PDB entry 8V0J | X-ray diffraction, 2.58 A resolution | chains C and F of the 6 polymer chains in the assembly

[Chain C]
Molecule: Lipoyl synthase, mitochondrial
Source organism: Homo sapiens
UniProtKB: O43766 (LIAS_HUMAN); numbering as in UniProt (aligned over 1-368)
Chain sequence (368 residues; numbered 1 to 368; the number before each row is that of its first residue):
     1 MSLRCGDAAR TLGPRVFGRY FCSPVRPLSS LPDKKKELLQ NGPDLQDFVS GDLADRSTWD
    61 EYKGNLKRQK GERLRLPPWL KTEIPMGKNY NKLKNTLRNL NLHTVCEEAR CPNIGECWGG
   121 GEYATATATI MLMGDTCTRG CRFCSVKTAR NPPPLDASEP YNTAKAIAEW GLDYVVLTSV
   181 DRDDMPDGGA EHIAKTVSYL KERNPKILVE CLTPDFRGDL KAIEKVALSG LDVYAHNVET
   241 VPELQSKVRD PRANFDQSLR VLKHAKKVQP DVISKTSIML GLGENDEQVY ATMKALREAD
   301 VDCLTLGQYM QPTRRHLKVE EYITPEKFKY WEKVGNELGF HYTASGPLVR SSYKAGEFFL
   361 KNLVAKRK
Unresolved in the structure: 1-73, 366-368
Swiss-Prot annotation at these positions:
  - binding site ([4Fe-4S] cluster): Cys106, Cys111, Cys117, Cys137, Cys141, Cys144, Ser352
  - natural variant: Arg249 (R249H: In HGCLAS)
Metal / ion sites: 3Fe-4S cluster Fe: Cys106, Cys111, Cys117 (together with 6-thiooctanoic acid); 4Fe-4S cluster Fe: Cys137, Cys141, Cys144 (together with S-adenosylmethionine)
Small-molecule neighbours:
  - 3Fe-4S cluster (F3S): Cys106, Cys111, Asn113, Ile114, Cys117, Thr129, Arg350, Ser352, Tyr353
  - S-adenosylmethionine (SAM): Val105, Ala109, Phe143, Cys144, Thr178, Ser179, Val180, Asp181, Leu212, Thr213, Pro214, His236, Asn237, Glu239, Met279, Tyr309, Met310, Pro312, Arg350
  - 4Fe-4S cluster (SF4): Cys137, Arg139, Gly140, Cys141, Phe143, Cys144, Val146, Val180, Asp181
  - 6-thiooctanoic acid (YVI): Val105, Cys106, Ala109, Arg110, Cys111, Pro112, Thr129, Met310, Arg350, Ser351, Ser352

[Chain F]
Molecule: Glycine cleavage system H protein, mitochondrial
Source organism: Homo sapiens
UniProtKB: P23434 (GCSH_HUMAN); residues 1-173 here = UniProt positions 1-173
Chain sequence (173 residues; numbered 1 to 173; the number before each row is that of its first residue):
     1 MALRVVRSVR ALLCTLRAVP SPAAPCPPRP WQLGVGAVRT LRTGPALLSV RKFTEKHEWV
    61 TTENGIGTVG ISNFAQEALG DVVYCSLPEV GTKLNKQDEF GALESVKAAS ELYSPLSGEV
   121 TEINEALAEN PGLVNKSCYE DGWLIKMTLS NPSELDELMS EEAYEKYIKS IEE
Unresolved in the structure: 1-69, 84-104, 108-173
Swiss-Prot annotation at these positions:
  - modified residue: Lys107 (N6-lipoyllysine)
  - natural variant: His57 (H57R: In MMDS7; uncertain significance), Gln76 to Glu173 (deletion: In MMDS7), Pro115 (P115L: In MMDS7; uncertain significance), Thr148 (T148P: In MMDS7; uncertain significance)
Covalently attached groups: 6-thiooctanoic acid (YVI) linked to Lys107

[Interface between chain C and chain F]
Contacting residue pairs - 15 pairs, chain C then chain F:
  Leu74(C) - Val83(F)  hydrophobic
  Leu76(C) - Ser105(F)
  Ala109(C) - Lys107(F)  hydrogen bond (backbone-side chain)
  Arg110(C) - Glu77(F)
  Arg110(C) - Lys107(F)  hydrogen bond (backbone-side chain)
  Cys111(C) - Lys107(F)
  Pro112(C) - Lys107(F)
  Met310(C) - Lys107(F)
  Gln311(C) - Val106(F)
  Gln311(C) - Lys107(F)
  Pro312(C) - Val106(F)
  Pro312(C) - Lys107(F)
  Thr313(C) - Asp81(F)
  Arg314(C) - Val83(F)
  Lys318(C) - Val83(F)
Interface residues without a listed pair, chain C (13 interface residues in all): Leu80

[Overview]
13 residues of chain C face 6 of chain F across their interface, with 2 hydrogen bonds. Polar pairs include
Ala109(C)-Lys107(F) and Arg110(C)-Lys107(F). Chain C binds 4Fe-4S cluster, 3Fe-4S cluster,
S-adenosylmethionine and 6-thiooctanoic acid. Covalently linked 6-thiooctanoic acid: at Lys107(F).
Chain C is Lipoyl synthase, mitochondrial and chain F is Glycine cleavage system H protein, mitochondrial,
both from Homo sapiens; the structure, Structure of the complex between Human LIAS and H-protein in the
presence of s-adenosyl-l-methionine, was determined by X-ray diffraction.
